PDB entry 7QUD | electron microscopy, 3.47 A resolution | chains A and B

[Chain A]
Name: Tubulin alpha-1 chain
From: Drosophila melanogaster
UniProt: P06603 (TBA1_DROME); residues 1-450 here = UniProt positions 1-450
Chain sequence (475 residues; numbered -24 to 450; the number before each row is that of its first residue; numbers below 1 keep their minus sign (Met-24 is residue -24)):
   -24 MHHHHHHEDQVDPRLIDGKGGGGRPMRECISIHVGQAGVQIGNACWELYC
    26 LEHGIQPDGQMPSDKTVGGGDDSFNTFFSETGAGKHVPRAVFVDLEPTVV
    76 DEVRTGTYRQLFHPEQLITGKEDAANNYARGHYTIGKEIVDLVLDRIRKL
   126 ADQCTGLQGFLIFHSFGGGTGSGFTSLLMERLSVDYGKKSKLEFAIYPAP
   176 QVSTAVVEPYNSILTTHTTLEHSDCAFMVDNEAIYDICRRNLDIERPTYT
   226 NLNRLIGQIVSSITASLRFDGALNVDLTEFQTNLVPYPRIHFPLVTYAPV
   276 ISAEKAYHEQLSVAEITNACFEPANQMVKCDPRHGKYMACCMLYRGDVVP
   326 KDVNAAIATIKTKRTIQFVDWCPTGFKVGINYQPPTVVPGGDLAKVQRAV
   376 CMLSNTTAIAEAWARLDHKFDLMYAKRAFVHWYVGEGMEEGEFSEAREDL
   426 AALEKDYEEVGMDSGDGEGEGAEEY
Disordered / not traced: -24 to 0, 38-46, 437-450
Differences from the reference sequence: initiating methionine (-24); expression tag (-23 to 0)
Ion coordination: Mg2+: Glu71 (together with GTP)
Residues lining bound ligands: GTP (guanosine-5'-triphosphate): Gly10, Gln11, Ala12, Gln15, Ile16, Glu71, Asp98, Ala99, Ala100, Asn101, Asn102, Ser140, Gly142, Gly143, Gly144, Thr145, Gly146, Ile171, Val177, Ser178, Thr179, Glu183, Asn206, Tyr224, Asn228, Ile231
UniProt features mapped onto this chain:
  - active site: Glu254
  - binding site (GTP): Gln11, Glu71, Ser140, Gly144, Thr145, Thr179, Asn206, Asn228
  - binding site (Mg(2+)): Glu71
  - site: Tyr450 (Involved in polymerization)
  - modified residue: Lys40 (N6-acetyllysine)

[Chain B]
Name: Tubulin beta-1 chain
From: Drosophila melanogaster
UniProt: Q24560 (TBB1_DROME); residue numbers follow UniProt; this construct covers 1-447
Chain sequence (447 residues; numbered 1 to 447; the number before each row is that of its first residue):
     1 MREIVHIQAGQCGNQIGAKFWEIISDEHGIDATGAYHGDSDLQLERINVY
    51 YNEASGGKYVPRAVLVDLEPGTMDSVRSGPFGQIFRPDNFVFGQSGAGNN
   101 WAKGHYTEGAELVDSVLDVVRKEAESCDCLQGFQLTHSLGGGTGSGMGTL
   151 LISKIREEYPDRIMNTYSVVPSPKVSDTVVEPYNATLSVHQLVENTDETY
   201 CIDNEALYDICFRTLKLTTPTYGDLNHLVSLTMSGVTTCLRFPGQLNADL
   251 RKLAVNMVPFPRLHFFMPGFAPLTSRGSQQYRALTVPELTQQMFDAKNMM
   301 AACDPRHGRYLTVAAIFRGRMSMKEVDEQMLNIQNKNSSYFVEWIPNNVK
   351 TAVCDIPPRGLKMSATFIGNSTAIQELFKRISEQFTAMFRRKAFLHWYTG
   401 EGMDEMEFTEAESNMNDLVSEYQQYQEATADEDAEFEEEQEAEVDEN
Disordered / not traced: 1, 55-57, 275-283, 431-447
Residues lining bound ligands: GTP (guanosine-5'-triphosphate): Gly10, Gln11, Cys12, Gln15, Glu69, Ala97, Gly98, Asn99, Ser138, Gly140, Gly141, Gly142, Thr143, Gly144, Pro171, Val175, Ser176, Glu181, Asn204, Tyr222, Leu225, Asn226
UniProt features mapped onto this chain:
  - binding site (GTP): Gln11, Glu69, Ser138, Gly142, Thr143, Gly144, Asn204, Asn226
  - binding site (Mg(2+)): Glu69
  - modified residue (Phosphoserine): Ser40, Ser339

[Interface between chain A and chain B]
Contacting residue pairs - 37 pairs, chain A then chain B:
  Gln11(A) with Gln245(B)
  Lys96(A) with Cys129(B), hydrogen bond (backbone-side chain)
  Asp98(A) with Asp249(B); Lys252(B), salt bridge
  Ala100(A) with Arg251(B); Lys252(B); Val255(B)
  Asn101(A) with Lys252(B)
  Arg105(A) with Arg251(B)
  Pro175(A) with Asn347(B)
  Thr179(A) with Leu246(B); Asn256(B)
  Ala180(A) with Lys350(B)
  Val181(A) with Asn256(B); Asn347(B); Lys350(B)
  Glu220(A) with Lys324(B)
  Arg221(A) with Met323(B); Asp327(B), salt bridge
  Lys394(A) with Pro346(B)
  Leu397(A) with Glu343(B); Trp344(B); Pro346(B), hydrophobic
  Met398(A) with Pro346(B)
  Lys401(A) with Phe260(B); Trp344(B); Thr429(B), hydrogen bond (side chain-backbone); Ala430(B)
  Arg402(A) with Phe260(B)
  Ala403(A) with Phe260(B), hydrophobic
  Phe404(A) with Val255(B); Pro259(B), hydrophobic
  His406(A) with Val258(B); Phe260(B); Pro261(B)
  Trp407(A) with Ala254(B); Val258(B), hydrogen bond (side chain-backbone)
Interface residues without a listed pair, chain A (22 interface residues in all): Tyr210
Interface residues without a listed pair, chain B (27 interface residues in all): Asp128, Ile345, Asn348, Ala428

[Overview]
22 residues of chain A and 27 residues of chain B are in contact; the contacts include 3 hydrogen bonds and 2
salt bridges. Polar pairs include Asp98(A)-Lys252(B), Arg221(A)-Asp327(B) and Lys96(A)-Cys129(B). Chain A
binds GTP. Chain B binds GTP.
Chain A is Tubulin alpha-1 chain and chain B is Tubulin beta-1 chain, both from Drosophila melanogaster; the
structure, D. melanogaster alpha/beta tubulin heterodimer in the GTP form, was determined by electron
microscopy, deposited together with 7QUP, 7QUC and 7QUQ.
